PDB entry 8D5Q | X-ray diffraction, 2.50 A resolution | chains A and C of the 4 polymer chains in the assembly

== Chain A ==
Protein: TCR-alpha
Organism: Mus musculus
Chain sequence (209 residues; row label = number of the first residue in the row; numbering starts at 0):
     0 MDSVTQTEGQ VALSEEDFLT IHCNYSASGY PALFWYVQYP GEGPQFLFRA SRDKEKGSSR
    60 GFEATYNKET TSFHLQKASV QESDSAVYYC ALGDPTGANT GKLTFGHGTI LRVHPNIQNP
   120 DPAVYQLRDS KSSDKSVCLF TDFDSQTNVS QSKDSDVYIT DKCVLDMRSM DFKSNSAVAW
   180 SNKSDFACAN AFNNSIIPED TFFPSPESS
Unresolved in the structure: 205-208
Cystine bridges: C22-C89, C137-C187

== Chain C ==
Protein: H-2 class I histocompatibility antigen, L-D alpha chain
Organism: Mus musculus
UniProtKB: P01897 (HA1L_MOUSE); residues 1-179 here correspond to UniProt positions 25-203 (UniProt number = residue number + 24)
Chain sequence (180 residues; row label = number of the first residue in the row; numbering starts at 0):
     0 MGPHSMRYYE TATSRRGLGE PRYTSVGYVD DKEFVRFDSD AENPRYEPQV PWMEQEGPEY
    60 WERITQVAKG QEQWFRVNLR TLLGYYNQSA GGTHTLQWMY GCDVGSDGRL LRGYEQFAYD
   120 GCDYIALNED LRTWTAADMA AQITRRKWEQ AGAAEYYRAY LEGECVEWLH RYLKNGNATL
Unresolved in the structure: 0, 177-179
Differences from the reference sequence: initiating methionine (0); conflict Y8 (Phe32 in P01897), T12 (Val36 in P01897), R15 (Pro39 in P01897), T23 (Ile47 in P01897), D30 (Asn54 in P01897), V49 (Ala73 in P01897), V66 (Ile90 in P01897), R131 (Lys155 in P01897)
Cystine bridges: C101-C164
UniProt features mapped onto this chain:
  - glycosylation (N-linked (GlcNAc...) asparagine): N86, N176

== How chain A and chain C interact ==
Contacting residue pairs (9):
  Y29(A) - E163(C)
  Y29(A) - E166(C)  hydrogen bond
  Y29(A) - W167(C)  hydrogen bond
  Y29(A) - R170(C)
  R51(A) - A158(C)
  R51(A) - E161(C)  salt bridge
  T95(A) - R62(C)  hydrogen bond (backbone-side chain)
  T95(A) - V66(C)
  G96(A) - V66(C)
Interface residues without a listed pair, chain A (7 interface residues in all): S50, E54, A97
Interface residues without a listed pair, chain C (11 interface residues in all): E154, R157, G162
From the paper, about this interface:
  - specific contacts: Y29(A)-E166(C)

== Summary ==
7 residues of chain A and 11 residues of chain C are in contact, with 3 hydrogen bonds and 1 salt bridge.
Among the polar pairs are R51(A)-E161(C), Y29(A)-E166(C) and Y29(A)-W167(C). The authors report a contact
between Y29(A) and E166(C).
Here chain A is TCR-alpha and chain C is H-2 class I histocompatibility antigen, L-D alpha chain, both from
Mus musculus. Entry 8D5Q (TCR TG6 in complex with Ld-HF10) was determined by X-ray diffraction, deposited
together with 8D5N and 8D5P.
